PDB entry 4THN | X-ray diffraction, 2.50 A resolution | chains L and H of the 3 polymer chains in the assembly

[Chain L]
Name: Alpha-thrombin
From: Homo sapiens
Notes: EC 3.4.21.5
Reference sequence: P00734 (THRB_HUMAN); aligned to UniProt positions 328-341 over residues 1-14 (the alignment contains insertions or deletions, so no single offset holds)
Sequence (36 residues; row label = number of the first residue in the row; a row labelled like 14A-14M holds insertion residues (14A, then the next letters in order)):
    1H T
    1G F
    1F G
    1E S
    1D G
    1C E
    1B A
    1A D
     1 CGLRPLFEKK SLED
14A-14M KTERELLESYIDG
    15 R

[Chain H]
Name: Alpha-thrombin
From: Homo sapiens
Notes: EC 3.4.21.5
Reference sequence: P00734 (THRB_HUMAN); the construct lacks a stretch of the UniProt sequence and is renumbered around it, so the offset changes along the chain: 16-36 = UniProt 364-384; 37-60 = UniProt 386-409; 61-77 = UniProt 419-435; 78-97 = UniProt 437-456; 7 more segments
Sequence (259 residues; each row starts with the number of its first residue; note: 2 numbers in that range are skipped by the numbering (no residue carries them; nothing is unmodelled there); a row labelled like 60A-60I holds insertion residues (60A, then the next letters in order)):
    16 IVEGSDAEIG MSPWQVMLFR K
   36A S
    37 PQELLCGASL ISDRWVLTAA HCLL
60A-60I YPPWDKNFT
    61 ENDLLVRIGK HSRTRYE
   77A R
    78 NIEKISMLEK IYIHPRYNWR
   97A E
    98 NLDRDIALMK LKKPVAFSDY IHPVCLPDRE TA
129A-129C ASL
   130 LQAGYKGRVT GWGNLKETW
148A-148F TANVGK
   150 GQPSVLQVVN LPIVERPVCK DSTRIRITDN MFCAG
  184A Y
   185 KP
186A-186D DEGK
   187 RGDACEGDSG GPFVMKSP
204A-204B FN
   205 NRWYQMGIVS WGE
   219 GCD
  221A R
   222 DGKYGFYTHV FRLKKWIQKV IDQFGE
Unresolved in the structure: 148A-148F
Swiss-Prot annotation at these positions:
  - region: Ala-183 to Val-200 (High affinity receptor-binding region which is also known as the TP508 peptide)
  - active site (Charge relay system): His-57, Asp-102, Ser-195
  - glycosylation: Asn-60G (N-linked (GlcNAc...) (complex) asparagine)
Disulfides: Cys-42/Cys-58, Cys-168/Cys-182, Cys-191/Cys-220
Glycans and other covalent adducts: N-acetylglucosamine (NAG) linked to Asn-60G

[Interface between chain L and chain H]
Cross-chain cystine bridges: Cys-1(L)/Cys-122(H)
Pairs across the interface - 61 pairs, chain L then chain H:
  Cys-1(L) with Pro-120(H); Val-121(H); Cys-122(H), disulfide; Arg-206(H), hydrogen bond (backbone-side chain)
  Asp-1A(L) with His-119(H), hydrogen bond (backbone-side chain); Arg-206(H)
  Ala-1B(L) with Arg-206(H), hydrogen bond (backbone-side chain)
  Glu-1C(L) with Arg-206(H)
  Gly-1D(L) with Val-121(H); Cys-122(H); Leu-123(H), hydrogen bond (backbone-backbone)
  Ser-1E(L) with Cys-122(H); Leu-123(H), hydrogen bond (backbone-backbone); Tyr-208(H)
  Gly-1F(L) with Leu-123(H); Lys-235(H)
  Phe-1G(L) with Leu-123(H); Lys-235(H)
  Thr-1H(L) with Ile-47(H), hydrogen bond (backbone-backbone); Ser-48(H); Ile-242(H); Glu-247(H), hydrogen bond
  Gly-2(L) with Pro-120(H), hydrogen bond (backbone-backbone); Cys-122(H), hydrogen bond (backbone-side chain); Arg-206(H); Trp-207(H), hydrogen bond (backbone-backbone)
  Leu-3(L) with His-119(H), hydrogen bond (backbone-side chain); Asn-205(H)
  Arg-4(L) with Met-26(H), hydrogen bond (side chain-backbone); Pro-28(H); Trp-29(H); Arg-137(H); Trp-207(H)
  Pro-5(L) with Ser-115(H)
  Leu-6(L) with Asp-116(H)
  Phe-7(L) with Ile-24(H); Gly-25(H); Met-26(H), hydrophobic
  Glu-8(L) with Lys-202(H), salt bridge; Trp-207(H), hydrogen bond
  Asp-14(L) with Glu-23(H); Met-26(H); Arg-137(H), salt bridge
  Lys-14A(L) with Glu-23(H), hydrogen bond (backbone-side chain)
  Thr-14B(L) with Arg-137(H), hydrogen bond; Asn-159(H)
  Glu-14C(L) with Arg-137(H); Lys-202(H), salt bridge
  Glu-14E(L) with Lys-135(H), salt bridge; Asn-159(H), hydrogen bond
  Leu-14F(L) with Lys-135(H); Asn-159(H)
  Ser-14I(L) with Gly-133(H); Tyr-134(H); Lys-135(H), hydrogen bond (side chain-backbone)
  Tyr-14J(L) with Tyr-134(H), hydrophobic; Lys-135(H), hydrogen bond (side chain-backbone); Met-201(H); Lys-202(H), hydrogen bond (side chain-backbone); Pro-204(H), hydrophobic
  Arg-15(L) with Pro-204(H)
Interface residues without a listed pair, chain L (29 interface residues in all): Lys-9, Leu-14G, Ile-14K, Gly-14M
Interface residues without a listed pair, chain H (37 interface residues in all): Tyr-117, Pro-124, Asp-125, Gly-136, Tyr-184A, Phe-204A, Gln-239

[In short]
The interface between chain L and chain H involves 29 residues on one side and 37 on the other, with 1
disulfide bond, 19 hydrogen bonds and 4 salt bridges. Polar contacts include Glu-8(L)/Lys-202(H),
Glu-14E(L)/Lys-135(H) and Asp-14(L)/Arg-137(H). Covalently linked N-acetylglucosamine: at Asn-60G(H).
Here chain L is Alpha-thrombin and chain H is Alpha-thrombin, both from Homo sapiens. Entry 4THN (The crystal
structure of alpha-thrombin-hirunorm IV complex reveals a novel specificity site recognition mode) was
determined by X-ray diffraction.
